Entry 5OD3 (X-ray diffraction, 1.83 A resolution); this record covers chains A and B of the 4 polymer chains in the assembly.

# Chain A (and B)
Name: Alcohol dehydrogenase
Source organism: Rhodococcus sp. M8
Notes: chain B of this document is another copy of the same molecule, construct and numbering; everything in this record applies to it too
UniProtKB: A0A1Q8I6M1 (A0A1Q8I6M1_9NOCA); numbering as in UniProt (aligned over 1-345)
Amino-acid sequence (352 residues; each row starts with the number of its first residue):
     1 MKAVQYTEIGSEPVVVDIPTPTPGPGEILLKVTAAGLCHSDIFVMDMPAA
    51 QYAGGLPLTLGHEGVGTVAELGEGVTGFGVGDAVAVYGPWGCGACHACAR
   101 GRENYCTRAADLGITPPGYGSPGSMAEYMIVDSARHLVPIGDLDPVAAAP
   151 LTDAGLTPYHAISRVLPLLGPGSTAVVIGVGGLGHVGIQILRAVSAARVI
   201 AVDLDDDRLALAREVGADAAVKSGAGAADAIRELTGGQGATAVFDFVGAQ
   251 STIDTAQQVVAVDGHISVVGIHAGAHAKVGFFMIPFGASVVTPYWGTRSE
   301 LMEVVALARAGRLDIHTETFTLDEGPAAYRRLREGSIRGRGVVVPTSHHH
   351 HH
Unresolved in the structure: 347-352 (chain B: 346-352)
Construct notes: engineered mutation G54 (Tyr in A0A1Q8I6M1), Y119 (Leu in A0A1Q8I6M1); expression tag (346-352)
Metal / ion sites: Zn2+ site 1: C38, H62, D153; Zn2+ site 2: C92, C95, C98, C106
Ligand contacts: NAD (nicotinamide-adenine-dinucleotide): C38, H39, S40, D153, T157, I178, G179, V180, G181, G182, L183, G184, V202, D203, L204, D205, R208, S223, F246, V247, S251, T252, V269, G270, I271, P293, Y294, W295, L332, G339, R340
What the authors report for this chain:
  - conformationally variable residues: Y119
  - self-association interface (contacts with another copy of this molecule): F282
  - mutagenesis - Y54G/L119Y: increased catalytic activity on 1-phenylpropane-(1R,2S)-diol

# Chain A / chain B interface
Pairs across the interface (18):
  Y159(A) with P171(B)
  P171(A) with Y159(B); E303(B); A306(B); L307(B), hydrophobic
  G172(A) with A306(B)
  R192(A) with R312(B)
  A193(A) with S195(B); A196(B)
  V194(A) with V194(B)
  S195(A) with A193(B)
  A196(A) with A193(B); L307(B), hydrophobic
  E303(A) with P171(B)
  A306(A) with P171(B); G172(B)
  L307(A) with P171(B), hydrophobic; A196(B), hydrophobic
Also at the interface, not in a pair above, chain A (12 interface residues in all): R312
Also at the interface, not in a pair above, chain B (12 interface residues in all): R192

# Overview
The chain A/chain B interface involves 12 residues from each chain. Chain A binds NAD. C38(A), H62(A) and
D153(A) form the Zn2+ site 1. C92(A), C95(A), C98(A) and C106(A) coordinate Zn2+ site 2. The paper reports
that Y54G/L119Y of chain A increase catalytic activity on 1-phenylpropane-(1R,2S)-diol; conformational
variability at Y119(A).
Both chains are Alcohol dehydrogenase (Rhodococcus sp. M8). Entry 5OD3 (Crystal structure of R. ruber ADH-A,
mutant Y54G, L119Y) was determined by X-ray diffraction together with 6FG0 from the same study.
